PDB entry 8TQZ | electron microscopy, 2.90 A resolution | chains G and H of the 10 polymer chains in the assembly

[Chain G (and H)]
Molecule: Translation initiation factor eIF-2B subunit alpha
Source organism: Homo sapiens
Notes: chain H of this document is another copy of the same molecule, construct and numbering; everything in this record applies to it too
UniProtKB: Q14232 (EI2BA_HUMAN); residues 2-305 here = UniProt positions 2-305
Amino-acid sequence (322 residues; each row starts with the number of its first residue; numbers below 1 keep their minus sign (Met-16 is residue -16)):
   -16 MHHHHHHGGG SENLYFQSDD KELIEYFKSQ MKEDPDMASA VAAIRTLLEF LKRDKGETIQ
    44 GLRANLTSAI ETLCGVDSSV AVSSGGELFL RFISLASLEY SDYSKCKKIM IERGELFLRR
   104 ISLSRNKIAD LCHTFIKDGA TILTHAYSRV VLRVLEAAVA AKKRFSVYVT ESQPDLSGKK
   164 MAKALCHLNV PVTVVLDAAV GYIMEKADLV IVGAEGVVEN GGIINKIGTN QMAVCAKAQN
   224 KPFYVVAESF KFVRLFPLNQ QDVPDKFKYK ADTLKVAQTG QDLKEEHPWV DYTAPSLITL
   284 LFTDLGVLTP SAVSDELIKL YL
Unresolved in the structure: -16 to 8, 39-42, 78-87, 253-269 (chain H: -16 to 3, 37-44, 77-93, 253-269)
Construct notes: initiating methionine (-16); expression tag (-15 to 1)
Reported in the primary citation:
  - mutagenesis - D298A: decreased catalytic activity
  - mutagenesis - D298A: increased signaling in response to Tg

[Chain G / chain H interface]
Residue-residue contacts - 45 pairs, chain G then chain H:
  Glu154(G) - Gln156(H)
  Gln156(G) - Glu154(H)
  Gln156(G) - Gln156(H)  hydrogen bond
  Pro157(G) - Leu179(H)  hydrophobic
  Val177(G) - His270(H)
  Val178(G) - His270(H)
  Leu179(G) - His270(H)
  Asp180(G) - Asp180(H)
  Asp180(G) - Ala181(H)
  Asp180(G) - Gln214(H)
  Ala181(G) - Asp180(H)
  Ala181(G) - Ile210(H)
  Ala181(G) - Gly211(H)
  Ala181(G) - Gln214(H)  hydrogen bond (backbone-side chain)
  Ala182(G) - Ile210(H)  hydrophobic
  Val183(G) - Gln214(H)
  Gly184(G) - Asn213(H)
  Tyr185(G) - Ile210(H)  hydrophobic
  Tyr185(G) - Gln243(H)
  Tyr185(G) - Lys251(H)  hydrogen bond
  Tyr185(G) - Pro271(H)  hydrophobic
  Glu188(G) - Asn242(H)
  Glu188(G) - Gln243(H)  hydrogen bond (side chain-backbone)
  Glu188(G) - Gln244(H)  hydrogen bond
  Ile210(G) - Ala181(H)
  Ile210(G) - Ala182(H)  hydrophobic
  Ile210(G) - Tyr185(H)  hydrophobic
  Gly211(G) - Ala181(H)
  Asn213(G) - Gly184(H)
  Gln214(G) - Asp180(H)  hydrogen bond (side chain-backbone)
  Gln214(G) - Ala181(H)  hydrogen bond (side chain-backbone)
  Gln214(G) - Ala182(H)
  Gln214(G) - Val183(H)
  Gln214(G) - Gln214(H)
  Gln214(G) - Cys218(H)
  Asn242(G) - Glu188(H)
  Gln243(G) - Tyr185(H)
  Gln243(G) - Glu188(H)  hydrogen bond (backbone-side chain)
  Gln244(G) - Tyr185(H)  hydrogen bond
  Gln244(G) - Glu188(H)  hydrogen bond (backbone-side chain)
  Gln244(G) - Lys189(H)
  Lys251(G) - Tyr185(H)  hydrogen bond
  His270(G) - Val177(H)
  His270(G) - Leu179(H)
  Pro271(G) - Tyr185(H)  hydrophobic
Other interface residues (no listed pair), chain G (28 interface residues in all): Lys189, Val217, Cys218, Ala221, Asp274
Other interface residues (no listed pair), chain H (28 interface residues in all): Pro157, Val178, Val217, Ala221, Asp274

[In short]
Chain G and chain H each contribute 28 residues to their interface; the contacts include 11 hydrogen bonds.
Among the polar pairs are Gln156(G)-Gln156(H), Ala181(G)-Gln214(H) and Tyr185(G)-Lys251(H). The paper reports
that D298A of chain G reduces catalytic activity; D298A of chain G increases signaling in response to Tg.
Both chains are Translation initiation factor eIF-2B subunit alpha (Homo sapiens). Entry 8TQZ (Eukaryotic
translation initiation factor 2B with a mutation (L516A) in the delta subunit) was determined by electron
microscopy, deposited together with 8TQO.
